PDB entry 7NJQ | electron microscopy, 2.67 A resolution | chains B and F of the 20 polymer chains in the assembly

== Chain B ==
Name: ATP synthase subunit alpha
Organism: Mycolicibacterium smegmatis (strain ATCC 700084 / mc(2)155)
Notes: EC 7.1.2.2
UniProt: A0R202 (ATPA_MYCS2); numbering as in UniProt (aligned over 1-548)
Chain sequence (548 residues; each row starts with the number of its first residue):
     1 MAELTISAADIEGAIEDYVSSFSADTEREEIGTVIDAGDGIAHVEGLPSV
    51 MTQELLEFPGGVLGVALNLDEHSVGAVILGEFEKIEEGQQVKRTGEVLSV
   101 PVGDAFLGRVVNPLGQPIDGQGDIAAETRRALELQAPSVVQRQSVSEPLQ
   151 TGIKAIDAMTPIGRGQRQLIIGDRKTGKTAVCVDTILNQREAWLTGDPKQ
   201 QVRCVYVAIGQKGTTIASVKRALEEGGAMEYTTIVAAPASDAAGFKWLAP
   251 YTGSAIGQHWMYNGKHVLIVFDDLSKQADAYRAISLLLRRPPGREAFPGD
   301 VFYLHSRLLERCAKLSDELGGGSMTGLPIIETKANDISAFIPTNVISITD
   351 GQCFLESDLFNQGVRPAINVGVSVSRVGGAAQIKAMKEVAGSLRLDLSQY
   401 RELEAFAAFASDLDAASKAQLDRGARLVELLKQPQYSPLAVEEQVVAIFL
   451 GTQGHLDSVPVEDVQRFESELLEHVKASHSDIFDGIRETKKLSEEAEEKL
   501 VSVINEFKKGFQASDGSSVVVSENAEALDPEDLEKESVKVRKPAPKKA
Not modelled in the structure: 1-4, 22-28, 408-413, 522-548
UniProt features mapped onto this chain:
  - binding site (ATP): Gly172 to Thr179
  - site: Ser373 (Required for activity)
Metal / ion sites: Mg2+: Thr179 (together with ATP)
Residues lining bound ligands:
  - ATP (adenosine-5'-triphosphate), molecule 1: Asp173, Arg174, Lys175, Thr176, Gly177, Lys178, Thr179, Ala180, Gln211, Glu331, Phe360, Arg365, Pro366, Gln433, Pro434, Gln435
  - ATP, molecule 2: Ile346, Ser347, Val374, Arg376

== Chain F ==
Name: ATP synthase subunit beta
Organism: Mycolicibacterium smegmatis (strain ATCC 700084 / mc(2)155)
Notes: EC 7.1.2.2
UniProt: A0R200 (ATPB_MYCS2); numbering as in UniProt (aligned over 1-475)
Chain sequence (475 residues; row label = number of the first residue in the row):
     1 MTATAEKTAGRVVRITGPVVDVEFPRGSVPELFNALHAEITFGALAKTLT
    51 LEVAQHLGDSLVRCISMQPTDGLVRGVEVTDTGASISVPVGDGVKGHVFN
   101 ALGDCLDDPGYGKDFEHWSIHRKPPAFSDLEPRTEMLETGLKVVDLLTPY
   151 VRGGKIALFGGAGVGKTVLIQEMINRIARNFGGTSVFAGVGERTREGNDL
   201 WVELADANVLKDTALVFGQMDEPPGTRMRVALSALTMAEFFRDEQGQDVL
   251 LFIDNIFRFTQAGSEVSTLLGRMPSAVGYQPTLADEMGELQERITSTRGR
   301 SITSMQAVYVPADDYTDPAPATTFAHLDATTELSRAVFSKGIFPAVDPLA
   351 SSSTILDPAIVGDEHYRVAQEVIRILQRYKDLQDIIAILGIDELSEEDKQ
   401 LVNRARRIERFLSQNMMAAEQFTGQPGSTVPLKETIEAFDKLTKGEFDHL
   451 PEQAFFLIGGLDDLAKKAESLGAKL
Not modelled in the structure: 1-7
Metal / ion sites: Mg2+: Thr167 (together with ATP)
Residues lining bound ligands: ATP (adenosine-5'-triphosphate): Gly161, Ala162, Gly163, Val164, Gly165, Lys166, Thr167, Val168, Glu192, Arg193, Glu196, Tyr309, Phe338, Phe343, Met416, Ala419, Phe422, Thr423

== Interface between chain B and chain F ==
Contacting residue pairs - 100 pairs, chain B then chain F:
  Gly46(B) - Arg75(F)
  Leu47(B) - Arg75(F)  hydrogen bond (backbone-side chain)
  Pro48(B) - Val74(F)
  Pro48(B) - Arg75(F)
  Ser49(B) - Val74(F)
  Val50(B) - Val74(F)
  Val50(B) - Arg75(F)
  Met51(B) - Phe42(F)  hydrophobic
  Met51(B) - Gly72(F)
  Met51(B) - Leu73(F)
  Met51(B) - Val74(F)  hydrophobic
  Thr52(B) - Ile15(F)
  Thr52(B) - Thr70(F)  hydrogen bond (side chain-backbone)
  Thr52(B) - Asp71(F)
  Thr52(B) - Gly72(F)  hydrogen bond (backbone-backbone)
  Thr52(B) - Leu73(F)  hydrogen bond (side chain-backbone)
  Gln53(B) - Asp71(F)
  Leu67(B) - Ile15(F)
  Asn68(B) - Ile15(F)
  Asn68(B) - Thr16(F)
  Leu69(B) - Arg14(F)
  Leu69(B) - Ile15(F)  hydrogen bond (backbone-backbone)
  Leu69(B) - Arg75(F)
  Asp70(B) - Val13(F)
  Asp70(B) - Arg14(F)
  Asp70(B) - Arg75(F)  hydrogen bond (backbone-side chain)
  Glu71(B) - Val13(F)
  Glu71(B) - Arg14(F)  salt bridge
  Ser73(B) - Arg75(F)
  Val74(B) - Arg75(F)
  Gly95(B) - Phe42(F)
  Glu96(B) - Phe42(F)
  Val97(B) - Phe42(F)
  Val97(B) - Leu45(F)  hydrophobic
  Val97(B) - Gly72(F)
  Glu133(B) - Asp71(F)
  Leu134(B) - Ala44(F)
  Leu134(B) - Leu45(F)  hydrophobic
  Gln135(B) - Pro69(F)
  Gln135(B) - Asp221(F)  hydrogen bond (side chain-backbone)
  Gln135(B) - Glu222(F)  hydrogen bond
  Gln135(B) - Pro223(F)
  Ala136(B) - Asp221(F)  hydrogen bond (backbone-side chain)
  Pro137(B) - Thr194(F)
  Ser138(B) - Thr194(F)
  Val139(B) - Thr194(F)
  Val139(B) - Gly197(F)
  Val139(B) - Asn198(F)  hydrogen bond (backbone-side chain)
  Val139(B) - Phe217(F)  hydrophobic
  Val140(B) - Leu106(F)
  Val140(B) - Asp107(F)
  Val140(B) - Trp201(F)  hydrophobic
  Arg142(B) - Thr194(F)
  Arg142(B) - Asn198(F)
  Gln143(B) - Asn198(F)
  Arg167(B) - Arg193(F)
  Pro291(B) - Pro274(F)  hydrophobic
  Pro292(B) - Gly278(F)
  Gly293(B) - Val277(F)
  Arg294(B) - Asp314(F)  salt bridge
  Arg294(B) - Asp317(F)  salt bridge
  Gly299(B) - Glu265(F)
  Asp300(B) - Glu265(F)
  Phe302(B) - Met220(F)  hydrophobic
  Phe302(B) - Arg258(F)
  Phe302(B) - Gln261(F)
  Tyr303(B) - Met220(F)
  Tyr303(B) - Glu222(F)  hydrogen bond (side chain-backbone)
  Tyr303(B) - Pro223(F)
  Tyr303(B) - Arg227(F)
  Tyr303(B) - Glu265(F)
  Ser306(B) - Met220(F)
  Arg307(B) - Asp221(F)
  Glu310(B) - Arg193(F)
  Glu310(B) - Thr194(F)  hydrogen bond (side chain-backbone)
  Glu310(B) - Met220(F)
  Glu310(B) - Asp221(F)
  Arg311(B) - Asp221(F)  salt bridge
  Ser338(B) - Ala312(F)
  Ser338(B) - Asp313(F)
  Thr343(B) - Ala162(F)
  Thr343(B) - Tyr309(F)  hydrogen bond (backbone-side chain)
  Thr343(B) - Ala312(F)
  Asn344(B) - Tyr309(F)
  Ile346(B) - Ala162(F)  hydrophobic
  Ile346(B) - Arg193(F)  hydrogen bond (backbone-side chain)
  Ser347(B) - Ala162(F)
  Ser347(B) - Arg193(F)  hydrogen bond (backbone-side chain)
  Ser347(B) - Met220(F)
  Ser347(B) - Arg258(F)  hydrogen bond
  Ser347(B) - Tyr309(F)
  Ile348(B) - Arg193(F)  hydrogen bond (backbone-side chain)
  Thr349(B) - Arg193(F)  hydrogen bond (backbone-side chain)
  Asp350(B) - Arg193(F)  salt bridge
  Asp350(B) - Arg195(F)  salt bridge
  Arg376(B) - Gly163(F)
  Arg376(B) - Arg193(F)
  Arg376(B) - Arg195(F)
  Arg376(B) - Phe422(F)
  Val377(B) - Arg195(F)
Also at the interface, not in a pair above, chain B (55 interface residues in all): Ala131, Ser144, Ala339, Phe340
Also at the interface, not in a pair above, chain F (46 interface residues in all): Gly17, Thr268, Pro311, Arg335

== Overview ==
55 residues of chain B face 46 of chain F across their interface; the contacts include 18 hydrogen bonds and 6
salt bridges. Polar contacts include Glu71(B)-Arg14(F), Arg294(B)-Asp314(F) and Arg294(B)-Asp317(F). One ATP
molecule is bound between chain B and chain F.
Here chain B is ATP synthase subunit alpha and chain F is ATP synthase subunit beta, both from
Mycolicibacterium smegmatis (strain ATCC 700084 / mc(2)155). Entry 7NJQ (Mycobacterium smegmatis ATP synthase
state 3a) was determined by electron microscopy (same publication as 7NJK, 7NJL, 7NJM, 7NJN, 7NJO, 7NJP and 20
further entries).
